Entry 7ZZQ (electron microscopy, 2.60 A resolution); this record covers chains F and R of the 30 polymer chains in the assembly.

== Chain F ==
Name: Cellulose biosynthesis protein
Organism: Komagataeibacter hansenii ATCC 23769
Reference sequence: Q76KJ6 (Q76KJ6_KOMHA); numbering as in UniProt (aligned over 2-156)
Amino-acid sequence (158 residues; row label = number of the first residue in the row; numbers below 1 keep their minus sign (Met-1 is residue -1)):
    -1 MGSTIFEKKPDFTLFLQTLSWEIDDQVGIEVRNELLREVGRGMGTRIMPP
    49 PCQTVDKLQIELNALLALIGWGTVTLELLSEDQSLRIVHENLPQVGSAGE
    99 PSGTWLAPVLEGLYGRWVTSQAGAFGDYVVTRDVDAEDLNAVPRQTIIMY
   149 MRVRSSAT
Disordered / not traced: -1 to 6, 133-138
Differences from the reference sequence: initiating methionine (-1); expression tag (0-1)
Reported in the primary citation:
  - self-association interface (contacts with another copy of this molecule): Phe123

== Chain R ==
Name: BcsH fragment
Organism: Komagataeibacter hansenii ATCC 23769
Reference sequence: D5QCK0 (D5QCK0_KOMHA); residues 293-353 here correspond to UniProt positions 285-345 (UniProt number = residue number - 8)
Amino-acid sequence (89 residues; numbered 265 to 353; the number before each row is that of its first residue):
   265 MSYYHHHHHHDYDIPTTLEVLFQGPMGSTKTDTNSSQASRPGSPVASPDG
   315 SPTMAEVFMTLGGRATELLSPRPSLREALLRRRENEEES
Disordered / not traced: 265-311, 347-353
Differences from the reference sequence: initiating methionine (265); expression tag (266-292)
Reported in the primary citation:
  - mutagenesis - L339D/L343D: abolished binding to Cellulose biosynthesis protein (chain F)

== Chain F / chain R interface ==
Pairs across the interface (12):
  Asp23(F) with Arg346(R), salt bridge
  Gln24(F) with Ala342(R); Leu343(R); Arg346(R)
  Val25(F) with Ala342(R), hydrophobic; Leu343(R), hydrophobic
  Glu28(F) with Arg336(R)
  Val29(F) with Pro337(R); Leu339(R), hydrophobic
  Glu32(F) with Arg336(R)
  Leu33(F) with Leu339(R), hydrophobic
  Thr129(F) with Arg328(R)
Other interface residues (no listed pair), chain R (8 interface residues in all): Ser338

== Summary ==
Chain F and chain R each contribute 8 residues to their interface; the contacts include 1 salt bridge. The
salt-bridged pair is Asp23(F)-Arg346(R). The paper reports that L339D/L343D of chain R abolish binding to
Cellulose biosynthesis protein (chain F); a self-association interface involving Phe123(F).
Chain F is Cellulose biosynthesis protein and chain R is BcsH fragment, both from Komagataeibacter hansenii
ATCC 23769; the structure, BcsH-BcsD 'beads-on-a-string' filament, local refine, was determined by electron
microscopy (same publication as 7ZZY).
